Entry 3URP (X-ray diffraction, 3.19 A resolution); this record covers chain A.

== Chain A ==
Molecule: Guanyl-specific ribonuclease T1
Source organism: Aspergillus oryzae
Notes: EC 3.1.27.3
Reference sequence: P00651 (RNT1_ASPOR); residues 1-104 here correspond to UniProt positions 27-130 (UniProt number = residue number + 26)
Chain sequence (104 residues; numbered 1 to 104; the number before each row is that of its first residue):
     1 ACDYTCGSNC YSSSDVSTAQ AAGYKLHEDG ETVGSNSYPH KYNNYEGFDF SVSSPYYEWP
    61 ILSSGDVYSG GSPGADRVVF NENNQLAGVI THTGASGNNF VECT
Not modelled in the structure: 1
Differences from the reference sequence: conflict K25 (Gln51 in P00651)
Curated features (UniProtKB/Swiss-Prot):
  - active site: H40, E58 (Proton acceptor), H92 (Proton donor)
Disulfides: C2-C10, C6-C103
Small-molecule neighbours: guanosine-3',5'-diphosphate (PGP): H40, K41, Y42, N43, N44, Y45, E46, E58, N98, N99, F100

== In short ==
Bound to chain A: guanosine-3',5'-diphosphate. Curated annotation (UniProt) lists 3 active-site residues.
Chain A is Guanyl-specific ribonuclease T1 (Aspergillus oryzae); the structure, Re-refinement of PDB entry
5RNT - ribonuclease T1 with guanosine-3',5'-diphosphate and phosphate ion bound, was determined by X-ray
diffraction, deposited together with 3SYU and 3V56.
